3GRB - chains A and C of the 4 polymer chains in the assembly; structure by X-ray diffraction, 1.75 A resolution.

[Chain A (and C)]
Molecule: Transthyretin
Organism: Homo sapiens
Notes: fragment: to 147; chain C of this document is another copy of the same molecule, construct and numbering; everything in this record applies to it too
UniProt: P02766 (TTHY_HUMAN); residues 1-127 here correspond to UniProt positions 21-147 (UniProt number = residue number + 20)
Chain sequence (127 residues; numbered 1 to 127; the number before each row is that of its first residue):
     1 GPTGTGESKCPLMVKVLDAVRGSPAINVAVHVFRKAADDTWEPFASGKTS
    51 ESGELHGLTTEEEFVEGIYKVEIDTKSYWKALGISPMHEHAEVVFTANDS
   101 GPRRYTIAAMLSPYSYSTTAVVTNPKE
Not modelled in the structure: 1-9, 126-127 (chain C: 1-9, 125-127)
Differences from the reference sequence: engineered mutation Met-87 (Phe107 in P02766), Met-110 (Leu130 in P02766)
Ion coordination: Zn2+ site 1: Cys-10, His-56; Zn2+ site 2: His-31, Glu-72, Asp-74; Zn2+ site 3: His-88, His-90, Glu-92
Curated features (UniProtKB/Swiss-Prot):
  - binding site (L-thyroxine): Lys-15, Glu-54, Ser-117
  - modified residue: Cys-10 (Sulfocysteine), Glu-42 (4-carboxyglutamate), Ser-52 (Phosphoserine)
  - glycosylation: Asn-98 (N-linked (GlcNAc...) asparagine)
Reported in the primary citation:
  - Zn2+ coordination: Cys-10, His-56, His-88, His-90, Glu-92

[How chain A and chain C interact]
Contacting residue pairs (18):
  Leu-17(A) with Val-121(C), hydrophobic
  Gly-22(A) with Ala-120(C); Val-121(C); Val-122(C), hydrogen bond (backbone-backbone)
  Ser-23(A) with Val-121(C)
  Pro-24(A) with Val-121(C)
  Ala-108(A) with Met-110(C), hydrophobic
  Met-110(A) with Ala-108(C), hydrophobic; Met-110(C), hydrophobic; Thr-119(C), hydrogen bond
  Ser-117(A) with Ser-117(C), hydrogen bond
  Thr-119(A) with Met-110(C), hydrogen bond
  Ala-120(A) with Gly-22(C)
  Val-121(A) with Leu-17(C), hydrophobic; Gly-22(C); Ser-23(C); Pro-24(C)
  Val-122(A) with Gly-22(C), hydrogen bond (backbone-backbone)
Interface residues without a listed pair, chain A (13 interface residues in all): Thr-118, Thr-123
Interface residues without a listed pair, chain C (12 interface residues in all): Thr-123

[Overview]
Chain A and chain C form an interface of 13 and 12 residues respectively, with 5 hydrogen bonds. Among the
polar pairs are Met-110(A)/Thr-119(C), Ser-117(A)/Ser-117(C) and Gly-22(A)/Val-122(C). Cys-10(A) and His-56(A)
coordinate Zn2+ site 1. UniProt lists 3 L-thyroxine-binding residues on chain A. The paper reports Zn2+
coordination by Cys-10(A), His-56(A) and His-88(A) among others.
Both chains are Transthyretin (Homo sapiens). Entry 3GRB (Crystal structure of the F87M/L110M mutant of human
transthyretin at pH 6.5) was determined by X-ray diffraction (same publication as 3GPS, 3GRG, 3DGD and 3DID).
